PDB entry 7RXI | X-ray diffraction, 2.15 A resolution | chains L and H of the 3 polymer chains in the assembly

# Chain L
Name: Fab234 light chain
From: Homo sapiens
Sequence (214 residues; row label = number of the first residue in the row; note: 4 numbers in that range are skipped by the numbering (no residue carries them; nothing is unmodelled there); a row labelled like 95A-95B holds insertion residues (95A, then the next letters in order)):
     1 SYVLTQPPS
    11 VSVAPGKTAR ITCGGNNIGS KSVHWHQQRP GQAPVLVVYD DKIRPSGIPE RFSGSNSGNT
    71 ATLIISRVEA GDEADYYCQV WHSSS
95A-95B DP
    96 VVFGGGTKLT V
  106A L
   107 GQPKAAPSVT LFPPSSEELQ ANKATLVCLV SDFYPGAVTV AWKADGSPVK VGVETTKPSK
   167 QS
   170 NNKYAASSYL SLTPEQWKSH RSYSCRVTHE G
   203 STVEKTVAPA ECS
Not modelled in the structure: 212-215
Disulfides: Cys23-Cys88, Cys134-Cys194

# Chain H
Name: Fab234 heavy chain
From: Homo sapiens
Sequence (225 residues; numbered 1 to 226 plus 9 insertion-coded residues; 10 numbers in that range are skipped by the numbering (no residue carries them; nothing is unmodelled there); the number before each row is that of its first residue; a row labelled like 82A-82C holds insertion residues (82A, then the next letters in order)):
     1 EVQLVESGGG LVKPGGSLRL SCAASGFNFS THIMNWVRQA PGKGLEWVSS IS
   52A S
    53 SGTYIYYADS MKGRFTISRD NPKNSLYLQM
82A-82C NSL
    83 RAEDTAVYYC ARARGFIQ
100A-100E FHYYM
   101 DVWGKGTTVA VSSASTKGPS VFPLAPS
   129 SKSTSGGTAA LGCLVKDYFP EPVTV
   155 SW
   161 NSGALTSG
   170 VHTFPAVLQS
   181 SGLYSLSSVV TVPSSSLGTQ TYICNVNHKP SNTKVDKK
   221 VEPKSC
Not modelled in the structure: 129-135, 225-226
Disulfides: Cys22-Cys92, Cys141-Cys204

# Interface between chain L and chain H
Contacting residue pairs - 61 pairs, chain L then chain H:
  Ser32(L) - His100B(H)  hydrogen bond
  His34(L) - Tyr100D(H)
  His36(L) - Met100E(H)
  His36(L) - Trp103(H)
  Gln38(L) - Gln39(H)  hydrogen bond
  Gln38(L) - Tyr91(H)  hydrogen bond
  Ala43(L) - Trp103(H)
  Ala43(L) - Gly104(H)
  Ala43(L) - Lys105(H)
  Pro44(L) - Tyr91(H)
  Pro44(L) - Trp103(H)
  Pro44(L) - Gly104(H)
  Leu46(L) - Tyr100D(H)  hydrophobic
  Leu46(L) - Met100E(H)
  Leu46(L) - Asp101(H)
  Tyr49(L) - Tyr100D(H)
  Asp50(L) - His100B(H)  salt bridge
  Tyr87(L) - Gln39(H)  hydrogen bond
  Tyr87(L) - Lys43(H)
  Tyr87(L) - Gly44(H)
  Tyr87(L) - Leu45(H)
  Trp91(L) - Gln100(H)
  Pro95B(L) - Trp47(H)  hydrophobic
  Pro95B(L) - Tyr100C(H)
  Val96(L) - Trp47(H)  hydrophobic
  Val96(L) - Tyr100C(H)
  Phe98(L) - Leu45(H)
  Phe98(L) - Trp47(H)
  Phe98(L) - Met100E(H)  hydrophobic
  Phe118(L) - Leu124(H)  hydrophobic
  Phe118(L) - Ala125(H)
  Phe118(L) - Ala138(H)
  Phe118(L) - Leu139(H)  hydrophobic
  Ser121(L) - Phe122(H)
  Ser121(L) - Pro123(H)
  Glu123(L) - Phe122(H)
  Glu124(L) - Phe122(H)
  Glu124(L) - Lys144(H)  salt bridge
  Lys129(L) - Lys144(H)
  Thr131(L) - Leu142(H)
  Thr131(L) - Lys144(H)
  Val133(L) - Ser187(H)
  Leu135(L) - Phe173(H)  hydrophobic
  Leu135(L) - Val189(H)  hydrophobic
  Val136(L) - Phe173(H)
  Ser137(L) - His171(H)
  Glu160(L) - Val176(H)
  Glu160(L) - Gln178(H)
  Glu160(L) - Ser179(H)  hydrogen bond (side chain-backbone)
  Thr162(L) - Ala175(H)
  Thr162(L) - Val176(H)
  Ser165(L) - Pro174(H)
  Gln167(L) - His171(H)
  Ala174(L) - His171(H)
  Ala174(L) - Phe173(H)  hydrophobic
  Ala175(L) - Phe173(H)
  Ser176(L) - Phe173(H)
  Tyr178(L) - Leu142(H)  hydrophobic
  Tyr178(L) - Val176(H)  hydrophobic
  Tyr178(L) - Leu186(H)
  Tyr178(L) - Ser187(H)  hydrogen bond
Also at the interface, not in a pair above, chain L (37 interface residues in all): Ser94, Gly100, Thr116, Pro119, Thr161
Also at the interface, not in a pair above, chain H (39 interface residues in all): Val37, Glu46, Tyr58, Phe100A, Gly140, Ser185

# Overview
Chain L and chain H form an interface of 37 and 39 residues respectively, with 6 hydrogen bonds and 2 salt
bridges. Among the polar pairs are Asp50(L)-His100B(H), Glu124(L)-Lys144(H) and Ser32(L)-His100B(H).
Chain L is Fab234 light chain and chain H is Fab234 heavy chain, both from Homo sapiens; the structure, Fab234
in complex with the C-terminal alpha-TSR domain of P. falciparum, was determined by X-ray diffraction (same
publication as 7RXP).
